8FQB - chains C and D of the 8 polymer chains in the assembly; structure by electron microscopy, 2.36 A resolution.

Chain C (and D):
Molecule: Glutamate receptor 2
From: Rattus norvegicus
Notes: fragment: DYKDDDDK near the C-terminal is a FLAG epitope tag used for purification; chain D of this document is another copy of the same molecule, construct and numbering; everything in this record applies to it too
Reference sequence: P19491 (GRIA2_RAT), isoform P19491-2; the construct has insertions or renumbered stretches relative to UniProt, so the offset changes along the chain: -20 to 847 = UniProt 1-868; 854-868 = UniProt 869-883
Chain sequence (889 residues; each row starts with the number of its first residue; numbers below 1 keep their minus sign (Met-20 is residue -20)):
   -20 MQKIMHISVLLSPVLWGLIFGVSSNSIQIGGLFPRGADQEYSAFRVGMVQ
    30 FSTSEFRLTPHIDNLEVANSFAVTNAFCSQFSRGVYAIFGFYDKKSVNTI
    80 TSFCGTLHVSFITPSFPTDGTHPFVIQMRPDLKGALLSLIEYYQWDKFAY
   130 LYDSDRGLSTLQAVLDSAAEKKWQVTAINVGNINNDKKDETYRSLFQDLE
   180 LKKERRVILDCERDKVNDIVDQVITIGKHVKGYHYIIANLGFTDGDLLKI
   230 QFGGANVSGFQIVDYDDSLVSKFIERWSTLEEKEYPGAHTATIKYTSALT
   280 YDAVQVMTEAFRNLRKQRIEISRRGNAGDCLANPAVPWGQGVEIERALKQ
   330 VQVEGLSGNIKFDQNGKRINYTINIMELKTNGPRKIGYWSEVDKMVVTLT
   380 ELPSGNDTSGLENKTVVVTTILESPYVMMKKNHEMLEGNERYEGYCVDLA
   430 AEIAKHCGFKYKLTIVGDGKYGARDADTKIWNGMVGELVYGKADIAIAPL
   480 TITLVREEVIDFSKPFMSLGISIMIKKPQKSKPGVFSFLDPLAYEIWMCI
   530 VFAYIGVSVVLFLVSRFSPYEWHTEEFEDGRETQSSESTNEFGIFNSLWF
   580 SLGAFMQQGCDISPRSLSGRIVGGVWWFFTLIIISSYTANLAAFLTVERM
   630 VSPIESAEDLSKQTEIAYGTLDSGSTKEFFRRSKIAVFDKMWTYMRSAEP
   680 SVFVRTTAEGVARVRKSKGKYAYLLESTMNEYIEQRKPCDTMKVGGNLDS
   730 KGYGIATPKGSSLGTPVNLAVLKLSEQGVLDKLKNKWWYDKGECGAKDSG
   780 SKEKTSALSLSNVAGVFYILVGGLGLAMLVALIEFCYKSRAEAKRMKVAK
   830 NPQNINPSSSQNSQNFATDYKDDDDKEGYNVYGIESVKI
Disordered / not traced: -20 to 510, 554-563, 627-783, 827-868 (chain D: -20 to 506, 553-563, 631-783, 827-868)
Sequence notes: insertion (848-853); conflict Asp854 (Tyr869 in P19491)
UniProt features mapped onto this chain:
  - region: Ala846, Thr847, Lys855 to Gly862 (Required for interaction with IQSEC1)
  - binding site (L-glutamate): Pro478, Thr480, Arg485, Ser654, Thr655, Glu705
  - site: Arg453 (Interaction with the cone snail toxin Con-ikot-ikot), Ile633 (Crucial to convey clamshell closure to channel opening), Arg660 (Interaction with the cone snail toxin Con-ikot-ikot), Lys752 (Interaction with the cone snail toxin Con-ikot-ikot)
  - modified residue: Ser662 (Phosphoserine), Ser696 (Phosphoserine), Ser839 (Phosphoserine), Ser842 (Phosphoserine), Tyr861 (Phosphotyrosine), Ser865 (Phosphoserine)
  - lipidation (S-palmitoyl cysteine): Cys589, Cys815
  - glycosylation (N-linked (GlcNAc...) asparagine): Asn235, Asn349, Asn385, Asn392
What the authors report for this chain:
  - Ca2+ coordination through a water molecule: Thr617, Ala618

Chain C / chain D interface:
Pairs across the interface - 73 pairs, chain C then chain D:
  Asp519(C) - Ala786(D)
  Pro520(C) - Ala786(D)
  Pro520(C) - Leu787(D)  hydrogen bond (backbone-backbone)
  Leu521(C) - Leu787(D)  hydrophobic
  Ala522(C) - Leu787(D)  hydrogen bond (backbone-backbone)
  Ile525(C) - Leu787(D)
  Ile525(C) - Ser788(D)
  Ile525(C) - Leu789(D)
  Ile525(C) - Val792(D)  hydrophobic
  Cys528(C) - Leu789(D)  hydrophobic
  Cys528(C) - Phe796(D)
  Ile529(C) - Phe796(D)
  Ala532(C) - Phe796(D)  hydrophobic
  Ala532(C) - Leu799(D)  hydrophobic
  Val536(C) - Leu799(D)  hydrophobic
  Val536(C) - Leu803(D)  hydrophobic
  Val539(C) - Leu803(D)  hydrophobic
  Leu542(C) - Met807(D)  hydrophobic
  Phe546(C) - Ala810(D)
  Phe546(C) - Phe814(D)  hydrophobic
  Ser547(C) - Lys817(D)  hydrogen bond
  Pro548(C) - Phe814(D)
  Tyr549(C) - Lys817(D)  hydrogen bond (side chain-backbone)
  Tyr549(C) - Ser818(D)
  Tyr549(C) - Glu821(D)
  Ala583(C) - Gln587(D)  hydrogen bond (backbone-side chain)
  Asp590(C) - Asp590(D)
  Ile591(C) - Asp590(D)
  Ser592(C) - Trp578(D)  hydrogen bond
  Ser592(C) - Asp590(D)  hydrogen bond (backbone-side chain)
  Pro593(C) - Trp578(D)  hydrophobic
  Arg594(C) - Asn575(D)  hydrogen bond
  Leu596(C) - Val809(D)  hydrophobic
  Ser597(C) - Ala806(D)
  Ser597(C) - Ala810(D)
  Arg599(C) - Phe574(D)  hydrogen bond (side chain-backbone)
  Arg599(C) - Asn575(D)  hydrogen bond
  Arg599(C) - Trp578(D)
  Ile600(C) - Gly802(D)
  Ile600(C) - Ala806(D)  hydrophobic
  Val601(C) - Leu803(D)  hydrophobic
  Val601(C) - Ala806(D)  hydrophobic
  Gly603(C) - Trp578(D)
  Val604(C) - Ile798(D)
  Val604(C) - Leu799(D)  hydrophobic
  Trp605(C) - Leu799(D)  hydrophobic
  Trp606(C) - Trp578(D)  hydrophobic
  Trp606(C) - Gly582(D)
  Trp606(C) - Met585(D)
  Trp606(C) - Gln587(D)  hydrogen bond
  Phe607(C) - Phe517(D)  hydrophobic
  Phe607(C) - Met585(D)
  Phe608(C) - Phe796(D)  hydrophobic
  Ile611(C) - Tyr616(D)
  Ile611(C) - Leu620(D)
  Ile611(C) - Val795(D)  hydrophobic
  Ser614(C) - Thr617(D)
  Ser614(C) - Leu620(D)
  Ser615(C) - Leu620(D)
  Ser615(C) - Ala621(D)
  Ser615(C) - Leu624(D)
  Ser615(C) - Leu787(D)
  Ala618(C) - Leu620(D)
  Ala618(C) - Ala621(D)
  Asn619(C) - Ala621(D)
  Asn619(C) - Ser785(D)  hydrogen bond (side chain-backbone)
  Asn619(C) - Ala786(D)
  Asn619(C) - Leu787(D)
  Ala622(C) - Thr784(D)
  Phe623(C) - Thr784(D)
  Phe623(C) - Ser785(D)
  Phe623(C) - Ala786(D)
  Val626(C) - Thr784(D)
Also at the interface, not in a pair above, chain C (50 interface residues in all): Glu524, Gly535, Val543, Gly582, Gln586, Gly588, Gly602, Thr609, Leu610, Ile612
Also at the interface, not in a pair above, chain D (41 interface residues in all): Leu581, Gly588, Cys589, Ile613, Ala618, Leu805, Leu811

In short:
The interface between chain C and chain D involves 50 residues on one side and 41 on the other; the contacts
include 12 hydrogen bonds. Among the polar pairs are Ser547(C)-Lys817(D), Tyr549(C)-Lys817(D) and
Ala583(C)-Gln587(D). UniProt lists 6 L-glutamate-binding residues on chain C. From the paper: water-mediated
Ca2+ coordination by Thr617(C) and Ala618(C).
Both chains are Glutamate receptor 2 (Rattus norvegicus). Entry 8FQB (GluA2 flip Q isoform of AMPA receptor in
complex with gain-of-function TARP gamma2, with 10mM CaCl2 ...) was determined by electron microscopy,
deposited together with 8FP4, 8FP9, 8FPG, 8FPS, 8FQ1, 8FQ5 and 8FQF.
